Entry 5O5E (X-ray diffraction, 3.40 A resolution); this record covers chain A.

Chain A:
Name: UDP-N-acetylglucosamine--dolichyl-phosphate N-acetylglucosaminephosphotransferase
Organism: Homo sapiens
Notes: EC 2.7.8.15
UniProtKB: Q9H3H5 (GPT_HUMAN); numbering as in UniProt (aligned over 1-408)
Sequence (409 residues; numbered 0 to 408; the number before each row is that of its first residue; numbering starts at 0):
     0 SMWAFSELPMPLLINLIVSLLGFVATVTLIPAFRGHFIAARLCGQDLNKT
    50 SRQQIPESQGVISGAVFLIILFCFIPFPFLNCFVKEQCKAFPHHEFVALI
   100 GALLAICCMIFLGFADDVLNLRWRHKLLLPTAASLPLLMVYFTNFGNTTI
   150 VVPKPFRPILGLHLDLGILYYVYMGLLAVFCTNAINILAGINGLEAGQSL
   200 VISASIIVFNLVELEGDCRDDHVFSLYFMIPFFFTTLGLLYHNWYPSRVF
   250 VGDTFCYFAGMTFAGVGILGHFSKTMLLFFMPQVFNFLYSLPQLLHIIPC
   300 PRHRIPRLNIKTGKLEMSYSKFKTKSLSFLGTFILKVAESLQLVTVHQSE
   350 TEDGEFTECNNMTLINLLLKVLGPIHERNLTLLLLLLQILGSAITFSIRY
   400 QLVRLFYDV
Unresolved in the structure: 0-7, 80-90, 160-162, 403-408
Sequence notes: expression tag (0); engineered mutation G264 (Val in Q9H3H5)
Swiss-Prot annotation at these positions:
  - binding site (UDP-N-acetyl-alpha-D-glucosamine): Q44 to L46, E56, N191, R301 to R303
  - binding site (tunicamycin A1): L46, N119, N185, D252, R303
  - binding site (dolichyl phosphate): K125, V178 to I186
  - binding site (Mg(2+)): N185, D252
  - glycosylation: N146 (N-linked (GlcNAc...) asparagine)
  - natural variant: M9 (M9I: In a breast cancer sample), M108 (M108I: In CMS13), V117 (V117I: In CMS13), L120 (L120M: In CMS13), G160 (G160S: In CMS13), Y170 (Y170C: In CDG1J), G192 (G192S: In CMS13), G264 (V264G: In CMS13; this construct carries the variant)
  - mutagenesis: P30 (P30S: Mildly reduced UDP-N-acetylglucosamine-dolichyl-phosphate N-acetylglucosaminephosphotransferase activity), I69 (I69N: No significant effect on UDP-N-acetylglucosamine-dolichyl-phosphate N-acetylglucosaminephosphotransferase activity), L103 (L103F: Impairs protein stability), A114 (A114G: No significant effect on UDP-N-acetylglucosamine-dolichyl-phosphate N-acetylglucosaminephosphotransferase activity), D115 (D115A/N: Strongly reduced UDP-N-acetylglucosamine-dolichyl-phosphate N-acetylglucosaminephosphotransferase activity ...), D116 (D116A/N: Strongly reduced UDP-N-acetylglucosamine-dolichyl-phosphate N-acetylglucosaminephosphotransferase activity), W122 (W122A: Strongly reduced UDP-N-acetylglucosamine-dolichyl-phosphate N-acetylglucosaminephosphotransferase activity), K125 (K125A/E/N: Loss of UDP-N-acetylglucosamine-dolichyl-phosphate N-acetylglucosaminephosphotransferase activity), L168 (L168P: Strongly reduced UDP-N-acetylglucosamine-dolichyl-phosphate N-acetylglucosaminephosphotransferase activity), N182 (N182A: Loss of UDP-N-acetylglucosamine-dolichyl-phosphate N-acetylglucosaminephosphotransferase activity), N185 (N185A/D: Loss of UDP-N-acetylglucosamine-dolichyl-phosphate N-acetylglucosaminephosphotransferase activity), D252 (D252A: Reduces binding to inhibitor. Nearly abolishes UDP-N-acetylglucosamine-dolichyl-phosphate N-acetylglucosaminephosphotransferase activity), 4 further mutagenesis entries in UniProt
Small-molecule neighbours:
  - Tunicamycin (9LH): G43, Q44, D45, L46, N47, E56, N119, W122, K125, L126, L175, V178, F179, N182, N185, I186, A188, G189, I190, N191, E194, S246, F249, D252, F286, L293, C299, R301, H302, R303, I304
  - P6L ((2S)-3-{[{[(2S)-2,3-dihydroxypropyl]oxy}(hydroxy)phosphoryl]oxy}-2-[(6E)-hexadec-6-enoyloxy]propyl (8E)-octadec-8-enoate): L199, V200, A203, S204, V207, L239, W243, Y244, R377, L381, I388, S391, F395
Reported in the primary citation:
  - binding site for Tunicamycin: W122, K125, N185, I186, D252, L293, C299, R301, H302, R303
  - conformationally variable residues (side-chain flip): W122
  - specificity-determining residues: C299 to R303
  - mutagenesis - L103F: decreased stability
  - mutagenesis - D115A, D115E, D115N, D116A, D116E, D116N, D252A: decreased catalytic activity
  - catalytic residues: K125, N185, R301 (proposed by the authors, not directly observed)
  - mutagenesis - K125A, K125E, K125Q, N185A, N185D: abolished catalytic activity
  - mutagenesis - D252N (5-fold): increased catalytic activity
  - catalytic residues: H302
  - disease-associated variants - I29F, R218W: decreased stability
  - disease-associated variants - P30S, M108I, V117I, L120M, L168P, Y170C, G192S, R301C, R301H: decreased catalytic activity
  - disease-associated variants - G160S, V264G (2.5-fold): increased catalytic activity
  - disease-associated variants - I69N, A114G, L385R: unchanged catalytic activity
  - disease-associated variants - V264G: unchanged stability

Overview:
Chain A binds compound P6L and Tunicamycin. From UniProt: 8 UDP-N-acetyl-alpha-D-glucosamine-binding residues,
5 tunicamycin A1-binding residues, 10 dolichyl phosphate-binding residues and Mg2+-binding residues N185 and
D252. From the paper: catalytic residues K125, N185 and R301 among others; D115A, D115E and D115N, among
others, reduce catalytic activity; 30 substitutions were tested in all.
Chain A is UDP-N-acetylglucosamine--dolichyl-phosphate N-acetylglucosaminephosphotransferase (Homo sapiens);
the structure, Crystal structure of human UDP-N-acetylglucosamine-dolichyl-phosphate
N-acetylglucosaminephosphotransferase (DPAGT1) (V264G mutant) in complex with tunicamycin, was determined by
X-ray diffraction (same publication as 6FWZ, 6FM9 and 5LEV).
